PDB entry 1VQ4 | X-ray diffraction, 2.70 A resolution | chains 0 and Y of the 32 polymer chains in the assembly

[Chain 0]
Molecule: 23S ribosomal RNA
From: Haloarcula marismortui
Sequence (2922 nucleotides; row label = number of the first residue in the row):
     2 UUGGCUACUAUGCCAGCUGGUGGAUUGCUCGGCUCAGGCGCUGAUGAAGG
    52 ACGUGCCAAGCUGCGAUAAGCCAUGGGGAGCCGCACGGAGGCGAAGAACC
   102 AUGGAUUUCCGAAUGAGAAUCUCUCUAACAAUUGCUUCGCGCAAUGAGGA
   152 ACCCCGAGAACUGAAACAUCUCAGUAUCGGGAGGAACAGAAAACGCAAUG
   202 UGAUGUCGUUAGUAACCGCGAGUGAACGCGAUACAGCCCAAACCGAAGCC
   252 CUCACGGGCAAUGUGGUGUCAGGGCUACCUCUCAUCAGCCGACCGUCUCG
   302 ACGAAGUCUCUUGGAACAGAGCGUGAUACAGGGUGACAACCCCGUACUCG
   352 AGACCAGUACGACGUGCGGUAGUGCCAGAGUAGCGGGGGUUGGAUAUCCC
   402 UCGCGAAUAACGCAGGCAUCGACUGCGAAGGCUAAACACAACCUGAGACC
   452 GAUAGUGAACAAGUAGUGUGAACGAACGCUGCAAAGUACCCUCAGAAGGG
   502 AGGCGAAAUAGAGCAUGAAAUCAGUUGGCGAUCGAGCGACAGGGCAUACA
   552 AGGUCCCUCGACGAAUGACCGACGCGCGAGCGUCCAGUAAGACUCACGGG
   602 AAGCCGAUGUUCUGUCGUACGUUUUGAAAAACGAGCCAGGGAGUGUGUCU
   652 GCAUGGCAAGUCUAACCGGAGUAUCCGGGGAGGCACAGGGAAACCGACAU
   702 GGCCGCAGGGCUUUGCCCGAGGGCCGCCGUCUUCAAGGGCGGGGAGCCAU
   752 GUGGACACGACCCGAAUCCGGACGAUCUACGCAUGGACAAGAUGAAGCGU
   802 GCCGAAAGGCACGUGGAAGUCUGUUAGAGUUGGUGUCCUACAAUACCCUC
   852 UCGUGAUCUAUGUGUAGGGGUGAAAGGCCCAUCGAGUCCGGCAACAGCUG
   902 GUUCCAAUCGAAACAUGUCGAAGCAUGACCUCCGCCGAGGUAGUCUGUGA
   952 GGUAGAGCGACCGAUUGGUGUGUCCGCCUCCGAGAGGAGUCGGCACACCU
  1002 GUCAAACUCCAAACUUACAGACGCCGUUUGACGCGGGGAUUCCGGUGCGC
  1052 GGGGUAAGCCUGUGUACCAGGAGGGGAACAACCCAGAGAUAGGUUAAGGU
  1102 CCCCAAGUGUGGAUUAAGUGUAAUCCUCUGAAGGUGGUCUCGAGCCCUAG
  1152 ACAGCCGGGAGGUGAGCUUAGAAGCAGCUACCCUCUAAGAAAAGCGUAAC
  1202 AGCUUACCGGCCGAGGUUUGAGGCGCCCAAAAUGAUCGGGACUCAAAUCC
  1252 ACCACCGAGACCUGUCCGUACCACUCAUACUGGUAAUCGAGUAGAUUGGC
  1302 GCUCUAAUUGGAUGGAAGUAGGGGUGAAAACUCCUAUGGACCGAUUAGUG
  1352 ACGAAAAUCCUGGCCAUAGUAGCAGCGAUAGUCGGGUGAGAACCCCGACG
  1402 GCCUAAUGGAUAAGGGUUCCUCAGCACUGCUGAUCAGCUGAGGGUUAGCC
  1452 GGUCCUAAGUCAUACCGCAACUCGACUAUGACGAAAUGGGAAACGGGUUA
  1502 AUAUUCCCGUGCCACUAUGCAGUGAAAGUUGACGCCCUGGGGUCGAUCAC
  1552 GCUGGGCAUUCGCCCAGUCGAACCGUCCAACUCCGUGGAAGCCGUAAUGG
  1602 CAGGAAGCGGACGAACGGCGGCAUAGGGAAACGUGAUUCAACCUGGGGCC
  1652 CAUGAAAAGACGAGCAUAGUGUCCGUACCGAGAACCGACACAGGUGUCCA
  1702 UGGCGGCGAAAGCCAAGGCCUGUCGGGAGCAACCAACGUUAGGGAAUUCG
  1752 GCAAGUUAGUCCCGUACCUUCGGAAGAAGGGAUGCCUGCUCCGGAACGGA
  1802 GCAGGUCGCAGUGACUCGGAAGCUCGGACUGUCUAGUAACAACAUAGGUG
  1852 ACCGCAAAUCCGCAAGGACUCGUACGGUCACUGAAUCCUGCCCAGUGCAG
  1902 GUAUCUGAACACCUCGUACAAGAGGACGAAGGACCUGUCAACGGCGGGGG
  1952 UAACUAUGACCCUCUUAAGGUAGCGUAGUACCUUGCCGCAUCAGUAGCGG
  2002 CUUGCAUGAAUGGAUUAACCAGAGCUUCACUGUCCCAACGUUGGGCCCGG
  2052 UGAACUGUACAUUCCAGUGCGGAGUCUGGAGACACCCAGGGGGAAGCGAA
  2102 GACCCUAUGGAGCUUUACUGCAGGCUGUCGCUGAGACGUGGUCGCCGAUG
  2152 UGCAGCAUAGGUAGGAGACACUACACAGGUACCCGCGCUAGCGGGCCACC
  2202 GAGUCAACAGUGAAAUACUACCCGUCGGUGACUGCGACUCUCACUCCGGG
  2252 AGGAGGACACCGAUAGCCGGGCAGUUUGACUGGGGCGGUACGCGCUCGAA
  2302 AAGAUAUCGAGCGCGCCCUAUGGCUAUCUCAGCCGGGACAGAGACCCGGC
  2352 GAAGAGUGCAAGAGCAAAAGAUAGCUUGACAGUGUUCUUCCCAACGAGGA
  2402 ACGCUGACGCGAAAGCGUGGUCUAGCGAACCAAUUAGCCUGCUUGAUGCG
  2452 GGCAAUUGAUGACAGAAAAGCUACCCUAGGGAUAACAGAGUCGUCACUCG
  2502 CAAGAGCACAUAUCGACCGAGUGGCUUGCUACCUCGAUGUCGGUUCCCUC
  2552 CAUCCUGCCCGUGCAGAAGCGGGCAAGGGUGAGGUUGUUCGCCUAUUAAA
  2602 GGAGGUCGUGAGCUGGGUUUAGACCGUCGUGAGACAGGUCGGCUGCUAUC
  2652 UACUGGGUGUGUAAUGGUGUCUGACAAGAACGACCGUAUAGUACGAGAGG
  2702 AACUACGGUUGGUGGCCACUGGUGUACCGGUUGUUCGAGAGAGCACGUGC
  2752 CGGGUAGCCACGCCACACGGGGUAAGAGCUGAACGCAUCUAAGCUCGAAA
  2802 CCCACUUGGAAAAGAGACACCGCCGAGGUCCCGCGUACAAGACGCGGUCG
  2852 AUAGACUCGGGGUGUGCGCGUCGAGGUAACGAGACGUUAAGCCCACGAGC
  2902 ACUAACAGACCAAAGCCAUCAU
Disordered / not traced: 2-9, 126-127, 715, 971-998, 1560, 1952-1963, 2137-2236, 2339-2343, 2665-2666, 2915-2923
Differences from the reference sequence: modified residue (628, 2587-2588, 2619, 2621)
Modified / non-standard residues: 1MA (6-hydro-1-methyladenosine-5'-monophosphate) at position 628, OMU (o2'-methyluridine 5'-monophosphate) at position 2587, OMG (o2'-methylguanosine-5'-monophosphate) at position 2588, UR3 (3-methyluridine-5'-monophoshate) at position 2619, PSU (pseudouridine-5'-monophosphate) at position 2621
Metal / ion sites: Mg2+ site 1 near G28 (its only coordinating residue here); Na+ site 1: C40, G41, A442; Na+ site 2: G56, A59, G61; Na+ site 3: G66, U107, U108; Mg2+ site 2 near U115 (its only coordinating residue here); Na+ site 4: C141, G142; Na+ site 5 near U146 (its only coordinating residue here); Mg2+ site 3: C162, U2276; K+ site 1: U163, U172; Mg2+ site 4: A165, A167, C168; Na+ site 6: A165, A166; Mg2+ site 5 near A166 (its only coordinating residue here); 63 more Na+ sites not listed; 79 more Mg2+ sites not listed; 2 more K+ sites not listed

[Chain Y]
Molecule: 50S ribosomal protein L32E
From: Haloarcula marismortui
UniProtKB: P12736 (RL32_HALMA); numbering as in UniProt (aligned over 0-240)
Amino-acid sequence (241 residues; each row starts with the number of its first residue; numbering starts at 0):
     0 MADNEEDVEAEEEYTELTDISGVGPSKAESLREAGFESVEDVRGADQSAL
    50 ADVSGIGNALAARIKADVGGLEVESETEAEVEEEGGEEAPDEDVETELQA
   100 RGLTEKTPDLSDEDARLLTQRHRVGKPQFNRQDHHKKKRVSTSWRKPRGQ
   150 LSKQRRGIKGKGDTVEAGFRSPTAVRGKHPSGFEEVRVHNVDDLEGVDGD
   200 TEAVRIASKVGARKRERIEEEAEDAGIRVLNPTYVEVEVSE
Disordered / not traced: 0-94, 237-240
Metal / ion sites: Mg2+: His133, Lys136, Val139

[Interface between chain 0 and chain Y]
Contacting residue pairs (170; chain 0 residue first):
  G320(0) - Arg212(Y)  hydrogen bond to the sugar
  G320(0) - Arg216(Y)  sugar contact
  A521(0) - Lys137(Y)  salt bridge to the phosphate
  U522(0) - Lys137(Y)  salt bridge to the phosphate
  G537(0) - Lys135(Y)  hydrogen bond to the sugar
  G537(0) - Lys160(Y)  sugar contact
  C538(0) - His134(Y)  salt bridge to the phosphate
  C538(0) - Lys135(Y)  salt bridge to the phosphate
  G539(0) - His134(Y)  hydrogen bond to the phosphate
  G539(0) - Gly159(Y)  hydrogen bond to the base
  A540(0) - Gln127(Y)  hydrogen bond to the phosphate
  A540(0) - Gly159(Y)  sugar contact
  A540(0) - Gly161(Y)  sugar contact
  C541(0) - Pro126(Y)  phosphate contact
  C541(0) - Gln127(Y)  hydrogen bond to the phosphate
  A551(0) - Tyr233(Y)  hydrogen bond to the phosphate
  A552(0) - Arg204(Y)  hydrogen bond to the phosphate
  A552(0) - Leu229(Y)  sugar contact
  A552(0) - Pro231(Y)  phosphate contact
  A552(0) - Tyr233(Y)  hydrogen bond to the phosphate
  G553(0) - His178(Y)  salt bridge to the phosphate
  G553(0) - Pro179(Y)  sugar contact
  G553(0) - Arg204(Y)  salt bridge to the phosphate
  G554(0) - His178(Y)  salt bridge to the phosphate
  G554(0) - Ser180(Y)  phosphate contact
  G554(0) - Arg227(Y)  salt bridge to the phosphate
  U555(0) - His121(Y)  phosphate contact
  C556(0) - His121(Y)  salt bridge to the phosphate
  C594(0) - Arg122(Y)  hydrogen bond to the phosphate
  U595(0) - Thr118(Y)  phosphate contact
  U595(0) - Arg122(Y)  salt bridge to the phosphate
  C617(0) - Lys158(Y)  hydrogen bond to the sugar
  C617(0) - Gly159(Y)  base contact
  G618(0) - Lys158(Y)  sugar contact
  G618(0) - Lys160(Y)  hydrogen bond to the sugar
  A620(0) - Asp132(Y)  hydrogen bond to the sugar
  A620(0) - Lys135(Y)  hydrogen bond to the sugar
  A620(0) - Lys152(Y)  phosphate contact
  A620(0) - Lys160(Y)  salt bridge to the phosphate
  C621(0) - Gln131(Y)  hydrogen bond to the phosphate
  C621(0) - Asp132(Y)  sugar contact
  C621(0) - Ser151(Y)  phosphate contact
  C621(0) - Lys152(Y)  salt bridge to the phosphate
  G622(0) - Gln131(Y)  hydrogen bond to the phosphate
  G622(0) - Arg147(Y)  phosphate contact
  G622(0) - Gly148(Y)  hydrogen bond to the phosphate
  G622(0) - Ser151(Y)  hydrogen bond to the phosphate
  U623(0) - Gly148(Y)  phosphate contact
  U623(0) - Gln149(Y)  hydrogen bond to the phosphate
  U623(0) - Leu150(Y)  base contact
  U624(0) - Leu150(Y)  base contact
  U625(0) - Leu150(Y)  base contact
  1MA_628(0) - Leu150(Y)  sugar contact
  A629(0) - Lys152(Y)  salt bridge to the phosphate
  C637(0) - Lys136(Y)  salt bridge to the phosphate
  C637(0) - Arg138(Y)  salt bridge to the phosphate
  C638(0) - Lys136(Y)  phosphate contact
  C638(0) - Lys137(Y)  phosphate contact
  C638(0) - Arg138(Y)  salt bridge to the phosphate
  A639(0) - Arg138(Y)  phosphate contact
  C905(0) - Arg144(Y)  salt bridge to the phosphate
  C906(0) - Trp143(Y)  phosphate contact
  C906(0) - Arg144(Y)  phosphate contact
  C906(0) - Lys145(Y)  hydrogen bond to the phosphate
  C906(0) - Arg147(Y)  salt bridge to the phosphate
  A907(0) - Trp143(Y)  hydrogen bond to the phosphate
  A907(0) - Lys145(Y)  phosphate contact
  A907(0) - Val164(Y)  sugar contact
  A908(0) - Glu165(Y)  phosphate contact
  A908(0) - Ala166(Y)  hydrogen bond to the phosphate
  G1071(0) - Gln149(Y)  phosphate contact
  G1071(0) - Arg154(Y)  sugar contact
  G1072(0) - Arg154(Y)  salt bridge to the phosphate
  G1072(0) - Arg155(Y)  phosphate contact
  A1073(0) - Arg155(Y)  salt bridge to the phosphate
  A1073(0) - Gly156(Y)  hydrogen bond to the sugar
  A1073(0) - Ile157(Y)  phosphate contact
  G1074(0) - Ile157(Y)  phosphate contact
  G1074(0) - Lys158(Y)  hydrogen bond to the phosphate
  G1075(0) - Lys158(Y)  salt bridge to the phosphate
  G1089(0) - Glu165(Y)  hydrogen bond to the sugar
  G1089(0) - Gly167(Y)  hydrogen bond to the base
  A1090(0) - Gly167(Y)  sugar contact
  A1090(0) - Phe168(Y)  sugar contact
  G1260(0) - Lys158(Y)  base contact
  U1266(0) - Arg115(Y)  hydrogen bond to the phosphate
  U1266(0) - Gln119(Y)  hydrogen bond to the sugar
  C1267(0) - Arg115(Y)  salt bridge to the phosphate
  C1267(0) - Leu116(Y)  sugar contact
  C1267(0) - Gln119(Y)  sugar contact
  C1267(0) - Pro171(Y)  sugar contact
  C1268(0) - Ala166(Y)  hydrogen bond to the sugar
  C1268(0) - Gly167(Y)  base contact
  C1268(0) - Arg169(Y)  sugar contact
  C1268(0) - Ser170(Y)  sugar contact
  C1268(0) - Pro171(Y)  phosphate contact
  C1268(0) - Thr172(Y)  hydrogen bond to the phosphate
  C1268(0) - Arg175(Y)  hydrogen bond to the phosphate
  G1269(0) - Ala166(Y)  sugar contact
  G1269(0) - Arg175(Y)  salt bridge to the phosphate
  G1292(0) - Arg154(Y)  sugar contact
  U1293(0) - Gln149(Y)  hydrogen bond to the sugar
  U1293(0) - Arg154(Y)  sugar contact
  A1294(0) - Gln149(Y)  phosphate contact
  G1311(0) - His188(Y)  sugar contact
  G1311(0) - Asn189(Y)  phosphate contact
  G1311(0) - Lys208(Y)  base contact
  G1312(0) - His188(Y)  sugar contact
  G1312(0) - Asn189(Y)  phosphate contact
  G1312(0) - Lys208(Y)  hydrogen bond to the sugar
  G1312(0) - Val209(Y)  hydrogen bond to the sugar
  G1312(0) - Lys213(Y)  salt bridge to the phosphate
  A1313(0) - Lys208(Y)  sugar contact
  A1313(0) - Val209(Y)  phosphate contact
  A1313(0) - Gly210(Y)  hydrogen bond to the phosphate
  A1313(0) - Lys213(Y)  salt bridge to the phosphate
  G1315(0) - Ala211(Y)  hydrogen bond to the phosphate
  G1315(0) - Arg212(Y)  hydrogen bond to the base
  G1315(0) - Glu215(Y)  hydrogen bond to the base
  G1316(0) - Gly210(Y)  phosphate contact
  G1316(0) - Ala211(Y)  hydrogen bond to the phosphate
  A1317(0) - Lys208(Y)  phosphate contact
  A1318(0) - Lys208(Y)  phosphate contact
  G1324(0) - Arg204(Y)  base contact
  G1325(0) - Pro179(Y)  sugar contact
  U1326(0) - Arg120(Y)  salt bridge to the phosphate
  U1326(0) - Gly176(Y)  phosphate contact
  U1326(0) - Lys177(Y)  sugar contact
  G1327(0) - Arg120(Y)  salt bridge to the phosphate
  G1327(0) - Lys125(Y)  hydrogen bond to the base
  G1327(0) - Arg169(Y)  hydrogen bond to the phosphate
  G1327(0) - Ser170(Y)  phosphate contact
  G1327(0) - Arg175(Y)  phosphate contact
  G1327(0) - Gly176(Y)  hydrogen bond to the phosphate
  A1328(0) - Lys125(Y)  phosphate contact
  A1328(0) - Phe128(Y)  sugar contact
  A1328(0) - Val164(Y)  base contact
  A1328(0) - Glu165(Y)  base contact
  A1328(0) - Ala166(Y)  hydrogen bond to the base
  A1328(0) - Phe168(Y)  sugar contact
  A1328(0) - Arg169(Y)  salt bridge to the phosphate
  A1328(0) - Ser170(Y)  hydrogen bond to the phosphate
  A1328(0) - Arg175(Y)  salt bridge to the phosphate
  A1329(0) - Lys125(Y)  salt bridge to the phosphate
  A1329(0) - Phe128(Y)  phosphate contact
  A1329(0) - Trp143(Y)  phosphate contact
  A1329(0) - Val164(Y)  sugar contact
  A1329(0) - Arg169(Y)  base contact
  A1330(0) - Ser142(Y)  phosphate contact
  A1330(0) - Trp143(Y)  hydrogen bond to the phosphate
  A1331(0) - Ser142(Y)  hydrogen bond to the phosphate
  A1331(0) - Arg144(Y)  salt bridge to the phosphate
  U1333(0) - Arg186(Y)  hydrogen bond to the phosphate
  U1333(0) - Arg204(Y)  sugar contact
  C1334(0) - Arg186(Y)  salt bridge to the phosphate
  C1334(0) - Arg204(Y)  hydrogen bond to the sugar
  C1334(0) - Ile205(Y)  sugar contact
  C1334(0) - Ala206(Y)  phosphate contact
  C1334(0) - Ser207(Y)  hydrogen bond to the phosphate
  C1334(0) - Asn230(Y)  hydrogen bond to the phosphate
  C1335(0) - Ser207(Y)  phosphate contact
  C1335(0) - Asn230(Y)  hydrogen bond to the phosphate
  C1343(0) - Lys208(Y)  hydrogen bond to the base
  G1344(0) - Lys208(Y)  sugar contact
  A1356(0) - Arg130(Y)  salt bridge to the phosphate
  A1356(0) - Asp132(Y)  base contact
  A1356(0) - Lys136(Y)  base contact
  A1356(0) - Arg138(Y)  hydrogen bond to the base
  A1356(0) - Val139(Y)  base contact
  U2059(0) - Lys136(Y)  hydrogen bond to the sugar
Other interface residues (no listed pair), chain 0 (77 interface residues in all): A319, C596, G636, U1091, G1290, U1314, A2060
Other interface residues (no listed pair), chain Y (79 interface residues in all): Glu112, Val123, Pro146, Asp162, Val174, Arg214

[Summary]
77 residues of chain 0 and 79 residues of chain Y are in contact; the contacts include 54 hydrogen bonds and
33 salt bridges. Polar contacts include G539(0)-Gly159(Y), G1089(0)-Gly167(Y) and G1315(0)-Arg212(Y). The Na+
site 1 is built by C40(0), G41(0) and A442(0).
Here chain 0 is 23S ribosomal RNA and chain Y is 50S ribosomal protein L32E, both from Haloarcula marismortui.
Entry 1VQ4 (The structure of the transition state analogue "DAA" bound to the large ribosomal subunit of
Haloarcula ...) was determined by X-ray diffraction, deposited together with 1VQ5, 1VQ8, 1VQ9, 1VQK, 1VQL,
1VQM, 1VQO and 1VQP.
